PDB entry 2WG0 | X-ray diffraction, 2.20 A resolution | chain A

Chain A:
Protein: Acetylcholinesterase
From: Torpedo californica
Notes: EC 3.1.1.7
UniProt: P04058 (ACES_TORCA); residues 1-537 here correspond to UniProt positions 22-558 (UniProt number = residue number + 21)
Amino-acid sequence (537 residues; numbered 1 to 537; the number before each row is that of its first residue):
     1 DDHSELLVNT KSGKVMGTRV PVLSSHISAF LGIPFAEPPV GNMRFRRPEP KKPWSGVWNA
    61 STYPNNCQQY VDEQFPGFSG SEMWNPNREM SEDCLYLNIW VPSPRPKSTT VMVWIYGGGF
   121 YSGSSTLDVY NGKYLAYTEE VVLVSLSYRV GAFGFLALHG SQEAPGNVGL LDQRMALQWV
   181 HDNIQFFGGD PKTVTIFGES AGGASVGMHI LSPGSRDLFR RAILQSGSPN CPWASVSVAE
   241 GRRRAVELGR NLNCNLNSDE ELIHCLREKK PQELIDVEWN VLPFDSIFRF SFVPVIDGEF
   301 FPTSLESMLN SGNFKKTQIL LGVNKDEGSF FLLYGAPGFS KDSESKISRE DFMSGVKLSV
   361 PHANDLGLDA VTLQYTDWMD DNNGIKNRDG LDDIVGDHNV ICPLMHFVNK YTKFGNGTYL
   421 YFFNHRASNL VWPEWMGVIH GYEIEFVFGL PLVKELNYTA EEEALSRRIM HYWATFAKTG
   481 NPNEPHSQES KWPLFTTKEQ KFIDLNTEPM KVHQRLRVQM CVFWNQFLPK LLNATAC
Disordered / not traced: 1-3, 536-537
Cystine bridges: C67-C94, C254-C265, C402-C521
Covalent attachments: N-acetylglucosamine (NAG) linked to N59, N416, N457; methylphosphonic acid ester group (GB) linked to S200
Ligand contacts: methylphosphonic acid ester group (GB): G117, G118, G119, A201, W233, F288, F290, F331, H440
Curated features (UniProtKB/Swiss-Prot):
  - active site: S200 (Acyl-ester intermediate), E327 (Charge relay system), H440 (Charge relay system)
  - glycosylation (N-linked (GlcNAc...) asparagine): N59, N416, N457, N533

In short:
N-acetylglucosamine is covalently linked to N59, N416 and N457. Methylphosphonic acid ester group is
covalently linked to S200. From UniProt: 3 active-site residues.
Chain A is Acetylcholinesterase (Torpedo californica); the structure, Aged conjugate of torpedo californica
acetylcholinesterase with soman (obtained by in crystallo aging), was determined by X-ray diffraction together
with 2WG2, 2WFZ and 2WG1 from the same study.
